1YTF - chains B and D of the 6 polymer chains in the assembly; structure by X-ray diffraction, 2.50 A resolution.

# Chain B
Protein: Protein (transcription factor iia - TOA1N subunit)
Organism: Saccharomyces cerevisiae
UniProt: P32773 (TOA1_YEAST); residue numbers follow UniProt; this construct covers 2-54
Amino-acid sequence (53 residues; each row starts with the number of its first residue):
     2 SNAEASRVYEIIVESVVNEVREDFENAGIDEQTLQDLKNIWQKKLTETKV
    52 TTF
Unresolved in the structure: 48-54

# Chain D
Protein: Protein (transcription factor iia - TOA2 subunit)
Organism: Saccharomyces cerevisiae
UniProt: P32774 (TOA2_YEAST); residues 2-122 here = UniProt positions 2-122
Amino-acid sequence (121 residues; each row starts with the number of its first residue):
     2 AVPGYYELYRRSTIGNSLVDALDTLISDGRIEASLAMRVLETFDKVVAET
    52 LKDNTQSKLTVKGNLDTYGFCDDVWTFIVKNCQVTVEDSHRDASQNGSGD
   102 SQSVISVDKLRIVACNSKKSE
Unresolved in the structure: 2-4, 89-103, 120-122
Curated features (UniProtKB/Swiss-Prot):
  - modified residue (Phosphoserine): Ser95, Ser102
  - mutagenesis: Ile27 (I27A/K: Decreases ability to interact with TAF11 and support growth on galactose-containing medium. Unable to support cell viability in a strain deleted for TOA2; when associated with A-69), Leu41 (L41D: Decreases ability to interact with Toa1 and TAF11, display mutant growth phenotypes and defects in transcription in vivo), Tyr69 (Y69A: Unable to support cell viability in a strain deleted for TOA2; when associated with A-27 or K-27)

# Chain B / chain D interface
Pairs across the interface - 33 pairs, chain B then chain D:
  Glu5(B) with Thr56(D); Gln57(D), hydrogen bond; Ser58(D), hydrogen bond
  Val9(B) with Thr51(D); Asn55(D)
  Tyr10(B) with Ile15(D)
  Ile12(B) with Thr51(D); Asn55(D)
  Ile13(B) with Ile15(D), hydrophobic; Val47(D), hydrophobic
  Val17(B) with Val47(D), hydrophobic
  Glu20(B) with Thr43(D); Lys46(D), salt bridge; Val47(D)
  Val21(B) with Val40(D), hydrophobic
  Asp24(B) with Leu36(D); Arg39(D), salt bridge
  Phe25(B) with Leu36(D), hydrophobic
  Ala28(B) with Glu33(D)
  Ile30(B) with Ile32(D), hydrophobic
  Thr34(B) with Ile32(D)
  Leu38(B) with Ala22(D), hydrophobic; Leu23(D), hydrophobic; Leu26(D), hydrophobic
  Ile41(B) with Leu26(D), hydrophobic
  Trp42(B) with Ile15(D), hydrogen bond (side chain-backbone); Ser18(D); Leu19(D); Ala22(D)
  Lys45(B) with Ser18(D)
  Leu46(B) with Thr14(D); Ile15(D), hydrophobic; Ser18(D)
Interface residues without a listed pair, chain B (19 interface residues in all): Ser16
Interface residues without a listed pair, chain D (24 interface residues in all): Asp21, Phe44, Val48, Leu52

# In short
The interface between chain B and chain D involves 19 residues on one side and 24 on the other; the contacts
include 3 hydrogen bonds and 2 salt bridges. Polar pairs include Glu20(B)-Lys46(D), Asp24(B)-Arg39(D) and
Glu5(B)-Gln57(D). From UniProt: 3 mutagenesis sites on chain D.
Chain B is Protein (transcription factor iia - TOA1N subunit) and chain D is Protein (transcription factor iia
- TOA2 subunit), both from Saccharomyces cerevisiae; the structure, Yeast tfiia/tbp/DNA complex, was
determined by X-ray diffraction.
